PDB entry 3AQX | X-ray diffraction, 2.05 A resolution | chain A

# Chain A
Name: Beta-1,3-glucan-binding protein
From: Bombyx mori
Notes: fragment: beta-glucan binding domain
UniProtKB: Q9NL89 (BGBP_BOMMO); residues 1-102 here correspond to UniProt positions 17-118 (UniProt number = residue number + 16)
Amino-acid sequence (104 residues; row label = number of the first residue in the row; numbers below 1 keep their minus sign (Gly-1 is residue -1)):
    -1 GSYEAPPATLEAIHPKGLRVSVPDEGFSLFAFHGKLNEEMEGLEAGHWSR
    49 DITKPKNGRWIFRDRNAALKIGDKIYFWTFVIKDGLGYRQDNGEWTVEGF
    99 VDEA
Disordered / not traced: -1, 101-102
Differences from the reference sequence: expression tag (-1 to 0)
From the paper describing this entry:
  - binding site for beta-D-glucopyranose: His31, Leu41, Asp49, Trp76, Phe78, Gly83, Gly85, Arg87

# In short
From the paper: a binding site for beta-D-glucopyranose at His31, Leu41 and Asp49 among others.
Chain A is Beta-1,3-glucan-binding protein (Bombyx mori); the structure, Crystal structure of Bombyx mori
beta-GRP/GNBP3 N-terminal domain with laminarihexaoses, was determined by X-ray diffraction together with 3AQZ
from the same study.
